Entry 3WBK (X-ray diffraction, 3.30 A resolution); this record covers chains A and C.

Chain A:
Protein: Eukaryotic translation initiation factor 5B
From: Saccharomyces cerevisiae
Reference sequence: P39730 (IF2P_YEAST); residues 1-602 here correspond to UniProt positions 401-1002 (UniProt number = residue number + 400)
Amino-acid sequence (606 residues; numbered -3 to 602; the number before each row is that of its first residue; numbers below 1 keep their minus sign (Gly-3 is residue -3)):
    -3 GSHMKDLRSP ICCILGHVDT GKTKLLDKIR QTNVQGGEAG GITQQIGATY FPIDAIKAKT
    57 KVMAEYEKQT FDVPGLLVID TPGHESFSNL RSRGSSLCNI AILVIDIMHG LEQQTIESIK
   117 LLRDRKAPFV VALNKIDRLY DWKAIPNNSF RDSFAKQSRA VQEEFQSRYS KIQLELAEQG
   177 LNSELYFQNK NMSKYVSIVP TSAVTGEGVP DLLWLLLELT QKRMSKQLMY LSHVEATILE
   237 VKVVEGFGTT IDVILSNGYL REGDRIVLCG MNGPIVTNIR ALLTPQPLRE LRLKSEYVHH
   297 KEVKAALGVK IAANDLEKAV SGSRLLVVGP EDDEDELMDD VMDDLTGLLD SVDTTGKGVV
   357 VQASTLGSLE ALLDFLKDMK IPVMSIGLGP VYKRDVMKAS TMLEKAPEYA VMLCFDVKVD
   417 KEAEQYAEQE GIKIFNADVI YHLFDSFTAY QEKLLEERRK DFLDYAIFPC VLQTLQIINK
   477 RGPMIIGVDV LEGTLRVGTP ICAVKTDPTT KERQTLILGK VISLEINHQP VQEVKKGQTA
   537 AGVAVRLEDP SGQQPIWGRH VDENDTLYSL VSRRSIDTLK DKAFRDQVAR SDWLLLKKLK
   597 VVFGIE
Disordered / not traced: -3 to 1, 30-34, 221-226
Cystine bridges: Cys9-Cys94
Differences from the reference sequence: expression tag (-3 to 0)
Curated features (UniProtKB/Swiss-Prot):
  - region: Gly12 to Thr19 (G1), Gly37 to Gln41 (G2), Asp76 to Gly79 (G3), Asn130 to Asp133 (G4), Ser198 to Val200 (G5)
  - binding site (GTP): Asp15 to Lys20, Gln31, Gly37 to Thr39, Asn130 to Asp133, Ala199, Val200
  - binding site (K(+)): Asp15, Gly37
  - binding site (Na(+)): Asp15, Gly37
  - binding site (Mg(2+)): Thr19, Thr39
  - modified residue: Ser5 (Phosphoserine)

Chain C:
Protein: Eukaryotic translation initiation factor 1A
From: Saccharomyces cerevisiae
Reference sequence: P38912 (IF1A_YEAST); residues 1-127 here correspond to UniProt positions 27-153 (UniProt number = residue number + 26)
Amino-acid sequence (131 residues; each row starts with the number of its first residue; numbers below 1 keep their minus sign (Gly-3 is residue -3)):
    -3 GSHMIYKEEG QEYAQITKML GNGRVEASCF DGNKRMAHIR GKLRKKVWMG QGDIILVSLR
    57 DFQDDQCDVV HKYNLDEART LKNQGELPEN AKINETDNFG FESDEDVNFE FGNADEDDEE
   117 GEDEELDIDD I
Disordered / not traced: -3 to 116
Differences from the reference sequence: expression tag (-3 to 0)

How chain A and chain C interact:
Residue-residue contacts - 7 pairs, chain A then chain C:
  Arg569(A) - Ile127(C)  hydrogen bond (side chain-backbone)
  Lys576(A) - Ile124(C)  hydrogen bond (side chain-backbone)
  Lys576(A) - Ile127(C)  hydrogen bond (side chain-backbone)
  Phe580(A) - Ile124(C)  hydrophobic
  Leu590(A) - Leu122(C)  hydrophobic
  Lys596(A) - Ile127(C)
  Glu602(A) - Ile127(C)
Also at the interface, not in a pair above, chain A (9 interface residues in all): Asp573, Trp589, Lys593
Also at the interface, not in a pair above, chain C (4 interface residues in all): Asp119

In short:
9 residues of chain A face 4 of chain C across their interface; the contacts include 3 hydrogen bonds. Among
the polar pairs are Arg569(A)-Ile127(C), Lys576(A)-Ile124(C) and Lys576(A)-Ile127(C).
Chain A is Eukaryotic translation initiation factor 5B and chain C is Eukaryotic translation initiation factor
1A, both from Saccharomyces cerevisiae; the structure, crystal structure analysis of eukaryotic translation
initiation factor 5B and 1A complex, was determined by X-ray diffraction (same publication as 3WBI and 3WBJ).
